PDB entry 8FAH | X-ray diffraction, 4.22 A resolution (low resolution: residue-level contacts below are approximate; hydrogen-bond / salt-bridge calls are withheld) | chains H and L of the 3 polymer chains in the assembly

Chain H:
Molecule: CR3022 Fab heavy chain
From: Homo sapiens
Notes: antibody fragment or engineered binder
Amino-acid sequence (224 residues; row label = number of the first residue in the row; a row labelled like 82A-82C holds insertion residues (82A, then the next letters in order)):
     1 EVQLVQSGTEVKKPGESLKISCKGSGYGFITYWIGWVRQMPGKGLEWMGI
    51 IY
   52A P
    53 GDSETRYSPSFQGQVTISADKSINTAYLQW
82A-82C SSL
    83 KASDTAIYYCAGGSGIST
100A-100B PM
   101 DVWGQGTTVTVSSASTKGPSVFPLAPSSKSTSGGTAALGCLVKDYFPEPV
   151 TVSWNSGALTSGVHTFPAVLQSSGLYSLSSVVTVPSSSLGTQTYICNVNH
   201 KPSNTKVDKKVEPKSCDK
Disordered / not traced: 127-128, 218
Cystine bridges: Cys-22/Cys-92, Cys-140/Cys-196

Chain L:
Molecule: CR3022 Fab light chain
From: Homo sapiens
Notes: antibody fragment or engineered binder
Amino-acid sequence (220 residues; each row starts with the number of its first residue; a row labelled like 27A-27F holds insertion residues (27A, then the next letters in order)):
     1 DIVMTQSPDSLAVSLGERATINCKSSQ
27A-27F SVLYSS
    28 INKNYLAWYQQKPGQPPKLLIYWASTRESGVPDRFSGSGSGTDFTLTISS
    78 LQAEDVAVYYCQQYYSTPYTFGQGTKVEIKRTVAAPSVFIFPPSDEQLKS
   128 GTASVVCLLNNFYPREAKVQWKVDNALQSGNSQESVTEQDSKDSTYSLSS
   178 TLTLSKADYEKHKVYACEVTHQGLSSPVTKSFNRGEC
Disordered / not traced: 214
Cystine bridges: Cys-23/Cys-88, Cys-134/Cys-194

Chain H / chain L interface:
Residue-residue contacts (61):
  Val-37(H) / Phe-98(L)
  Gln-39(H) / Gln-38(L)
  Lys-43(H) / Tyr-87(L)
  Gly-44(H) / Tyr-87(L)
  Leu-45(H) / Tyr-87(L)
  Leu-45(H) / Phe-98(L)
  Trp-47(H) / Tyr-96(L)
  Trp-47(H) / Phe-98(L)
  Thr-57(H) / Thr-94(L)
  Tyr-91(H) / Gln-42(L)
  Tyr-91(H) / Pro-43(L)
  Tyr-91(H) / Pro-44(L)
  Ile-98(H) / Tyr-96(L)
  Ser-99(H) / Tyr-91(L)
  Thr-100(H) / Tyr-91(L)
  Pro-100A(H) / Tyr-36(L)
  Pro-100A(H) / Leu-46(L)
  Pro-100A(H) / Tyr-49(L)
  Pro-100A(H) / Trp-50(L)
  Pro-100A(H) / Tyr-91(L)
  Met-100B(H) / Tyr-36(L)
  Met-100B(H) / Leu-46(L)
  Met-100B(H) / Gln-89(L)
  Met-100B(H) / Tyr-96(L)
  Asp-101(H) / Tyr-49(L)
  Asp-101(H) / Glu-55(L)
  Trp-103(H) / Tyr-36(L)
  Trp-103(H) / Pro-44(L)
  Gly-104(H) / Pro-43(L)
  Phe-122(H) / Ser-121(L)
  Phe-122(H) / Glu-123(L)
  Phe-122(H) / Gln-124(L)
  Pro-123(H) / Ser-121(L)
  Leu-124(H) / Phe-118(L)
  Leu-124(H) / Val-133(L)
  Ala-125(H) / Phe-118(L)
  Thr-131(H) / Lys-207(L)
  Ala-136(H) / Phe-116(L)
  Ala-137(H) / Phe-116(L)
  Ala-137(H) / Phe-118(L)
  Leu-138(H) / Phe-118(L)
  His-164(H) / Asn-137(L)
  His-164(H) / Asn-138(L)
  His-164(H) / Asp-167(L)
  His-164(H) / Lys-169(L)
  His-164(H) / Ser-174(L)
  Thr-165(H) / Thr-164(L)
  Phe-166(H) / Ser-162(L)
  Phe-166(H) / Thr-164(L)
  Phe-166(H) / Ser-174(L)
  Phe-166(H) / Leu-175(L)
  Phe-166(H) / Ser-176(L)
  Pro-167(H) / Ser-162(L)
  Pro-167(H) / Val-163(L)
  Val-169(H) / Gln-160(L)
  Val-169(H) / Ser-162(L)
  Gln-171(H) / Thr-180(L)
  Ser-179(H) / Ser-176(L)
  Val-181(H) / Leu-135(L)
  Thr-183(H) / Asn-137(L)
  Cys-216(H) / Glu-213(L)
Interface residues without a listed pair, chain H (40 interface residues in all): Glu-46, Arg-58, Gln-105, Pro-126, Ser-130, Thr-135
Interface residues without a listed pair, chain L (42 interface residues in all): Tyr-92, Pro-95, Thr-97, Lys-103, Ser-127, Glu-161

Overview:
The interface between chain H and chain L involves 40 residues on one side and 42 on the other.
Chain H is CR3022 Fab heavy chain and chain L is CR3022 Fab light chain, both from Homo sapiens; the
structure, Crystal structure of SARS-CoV-2 receptor binding domain in complex with SARS-CoV-2 reactive human
antibody CR3022, was determined by X-ray diffraction together with 8SGU, 8SMI and 7U8E from the same study.
